Entry 3HHN (X-ray diffraction, 2.99 A resolution); this record covers chains B and D of the 4 polymer chains in the assembly.

== Chain B (and D) ==
Protein: U1 small nuclear ribonucleoprotein A
Organism: Homo sapiens
Notes: fragment: RNA binding domain:; chain D of this document is another copy of the same molecule, construct and numbering; everything in this record applies to it too
UniProtKB: P09012 (SNRPA_HUMAN); residue numbers follow UniProt; this construct covers 2-98
Amino-acid sequence (97 residues; row label = number of the first residue in the row):
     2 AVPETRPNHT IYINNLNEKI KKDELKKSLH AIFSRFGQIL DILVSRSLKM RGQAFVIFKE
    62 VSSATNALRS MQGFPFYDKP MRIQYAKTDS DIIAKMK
Unresolved in the structure: 2-6 (chain D: 2-5)
Sequence notes: engineered mutation H31 (Tyr in P09012), R36 (Gln in P09012)
Swiss-Prot annotation at these positions:
  - modified residue: A2 (N-acetylalanine), K60 (N6-acetyllysine)
  - mutagenesis: T11 (T11V: Abolishes RNA binding), Y13 (Y13F: Substantially reduces RNA binding), N15 (N15V: Abolishes RNA binding), N16 (N16V: Substantially reduces RNA binding), R52 (R52Q: Abolishes RNA binding)

== Interface between chain B and chain D ==
Pairs across the interface - 4 pairs, chain B then chain D:
  G74(B) - P76(D)
  P76(B) - G74(D)
  P76(B) - P81(D)  hydrophobic
  R83(B) - D79(D)  salt bridge
Also at the interface, not in a pair above, chain B (4 interface residues in all): P81
Also at the interface, not in a pair above, chain D (5 interface residues in all): K80

== Summary ==
4 residues of chain B face 5 of chain D across their interface; the contacts include 1 salt bridge. Its one
salt-bridged contact is R83(B)-D79(D). From UniProt: 5 mutagenesis sites on chain B.
Chain B and chain D are both U1 small nuclear ribonucleoprotein A (Homo sapiens); the structure, Crystal
structure of class I ligase ribozyme self-ligation product, in complex with U1A RBD, was determined by X-ray
diffraction (same publication as 3IVK).
